Entry 3GAY (X-ray diffraction, 1.80 A resolution); this record covers chains A and B.

# Chain A (and B)
Molecule: Fructose-bisphosphate aldolase
Source organism: Giardia intestinalis
Notes: EC 4.1.2.13; chain B of this document is another copy of the same molecule, construct and numbering; everything in this record applies to it too
Reference sequence: O97447 (O97447_GIALA); residue numbers follow UniProt; this construct covers 1-323
Sequence (323 residues; row label = number of the first residue in the row):
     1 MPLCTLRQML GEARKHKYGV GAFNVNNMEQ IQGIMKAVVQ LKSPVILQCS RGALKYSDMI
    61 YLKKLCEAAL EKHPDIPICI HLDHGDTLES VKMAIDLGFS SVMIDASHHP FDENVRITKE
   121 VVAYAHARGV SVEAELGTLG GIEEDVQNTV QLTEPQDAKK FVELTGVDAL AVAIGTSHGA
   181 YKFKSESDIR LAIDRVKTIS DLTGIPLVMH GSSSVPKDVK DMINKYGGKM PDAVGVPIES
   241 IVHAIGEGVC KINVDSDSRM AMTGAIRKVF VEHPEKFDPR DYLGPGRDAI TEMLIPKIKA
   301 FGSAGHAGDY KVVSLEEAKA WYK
Disordered / not traced: 1, 144-146 (chain B: 1, 144-147)
Ion coordination: Zn2+: His84, His178, His210 (together with 1,6-di-O-phosphono-D-tagatose)
Ligand contacts: 1,6-di-O-phosphono-D-tagatose (P6T): Asn24, Gln48, Ser50, Gly52, Ala53, Asp83, His84, Ser177, His178, Gly179, Lys182, His210, Gly211, Ser212, Ser213, Asn253, Val254, Asp255, Ser256, Arg259
What the authors report for this chain:
  - catalytic residues: Asp83 (proposed by the authors, not directly observed)
  - mutagenesis - D83A: abolished catalytic activity (citing earlier work)
  - Zn2+ coordination: His84, His178, His210
  - conformationally variable residues (order/disorder transition): Glu135 to Pro155, Ile174 to Asp194
  - binding site for 1,6-di-O-phosphono-D-tagatose: Gln48, Ser50, Gly179, Lys182, Gly211, Ser213, Asn253, Asp255, Ser256, Arg259, Arg280
  - contacts within the chain: His84-Asp105 (hydrogen bond), Asp255-Arg259 (salt bridge)
  - specificity-determining residues: Asp255
  - mutagenesis - D255A (kcat/Km = 80 M-1s-1): increased catalytic activity on 1,6-di-O-phosphono-D-tagatose
  - specificity-determining residues: Gln48, Ser50, Arg259 (by similarity / conservation)

# How chain A and chain B interact
Contacting residue pairs (104):
  Asn26(A) - Met28(B)
  Asn26(A) - Arg280(B)  hydrogen bond
  Asn27(A) - Met28(B)
  Asn27(A) - Glu29(B)  hydrogen bond
  Asn27(A) - Leu283(B)
  Met28(A) - Asn26(B)
  Met28(A) - Asn27(B)
  Met28(A) - Tyr56(B)  hydrophobic
  Met28(A) - Ser57(B)
  Met28(A) - Tyr61(B)  hydrophobic
  Glu29(A) - Asn27(B)  hydrogen bond
  Glu29(A) - Tyr56(B)  hydrogen bond
  Gln30(A) - Pro279(B)
  Ile31(A) - Tyr61(B)  hydrophobic
  Gln32(A) - Tyr56(B)  hydrogen bond (side chain-backbone)
  Gln32(A) - Ser57(B)
  Gln32(A) - Asp58(B)  hydrogen bond
  Gln32(A) - Tyr61(B)
  Gly52(A) - Arg280(B)
  Ala53(A) - Arg280(B)
  Tyr56(A) - Met28(B)  hydrophobic
  Tyr56(A) - Glu29(B)  hydrogen bond
  Tyr56(A) - Gln32(B)  hydrogen bond (backbone-side chain)
  Tyr56(A) - Arg280(B)
  Tyr56(A) - Leu283(B)
  Tyr56(A) - Gly284(B)
  Tyr56(A) - Arg287(B)  hydrogen bond (backbone-side chain)
  Ser57(A) - Met28(B)
  Ser57(A) - Gln32(B)
  Asp58(A) - Gln32(B)  hydrogen bond
  Asp58(A) - Lys72(B)
  Ile60(A) - Ala68(B)  hydrophobic
  Ile60(A) - Glu71(B)
  Tyr61(A) - Met28(B)  hydrophobic
  Tyr61(A) - Ile31(B)
  Tyr61(A) - Gln32(B)
  Tyr61(A) - Met35(B)
  Tyr61(A) - Leu65(B)
  Tyr61(A) - Ala68(B)  hydrophobic
  Tyr61(A) - Ala69(B)
  Lys64(A) - Lys64(B)
  Lys64(A) - Glu67(B)  salt bridge
  Lys64(A) - Ala68(B)
  Lys64(A) - Glu71(B)  salt bridge
  Leu65(A) - Met28(B)  hydrophobic
  Leu65(A) - Tyr61(B)
  Leu65(A) - Leu65(B)  hydrophobic
  Glu67(A) - Lys64(B)  salt bridge
  Ala68(A) - Ile60(B)
  Ala68(A) - Tyr61(B)  hydrophobic
  Ala68(A) - Lys64(B)
  Ala69(A) - Tyr61(B)
  Glu71(A) - Ile60(B)
  Glu71(A) - Lys64(B)  salt bridge
  Lys72(A) - Asp58(B)
  Lys72(A) - Ile60(B)
  Ala180(A) - Phe277(B)  hydrophobic
  Gly227(A) - Pro274(B)
  Gly228(A) - Pro274(B)
  Lys229(A) - Pro274(B)  hydrogen bond (backbone-backbone)
  Lys229(A) - Glu275(B)
  Met230(A) - Glu275(B)
  Met230(A) - Phe277(B)  hydrophobic
  Arg259(A) - Phe277(B)
  Arg259(A) - Asp278(B)  salt bridge
  Arg259(A) - Pro279(B)
  Arg259(A) - Arg280(B)
  Met260(A) - Phe277(B)  hydrophobic
  Met262(A) - Pro279(B)  hydrophobic
  Thr263(A) - Phe277(B)  hydrogen bond (side chain-backbone)
  Thr263(A) - Tyr282(B)  hydrogen bond
  Ile266(A) - Phe270(B)  hydrophobic
  Ile266(A) - Tyr282(B)
  Arg267(A) - Phe270(B)  hydrogen bond (side chain-backbone)
  Arg267(A) - Pro274(B)
  Phe270(A) - Ile266(B)  hydrophobic
  Phe270(A) - Arg267(B)  hydrogen bond (backbone-side chain)
  Phe270(A) - Phe270(B)  hydrophobic
  Pro274(A) - Gly227(B)
  Pro274(A) - Gly228(B)
  Pro274(A) - Lys229(B)  hydrogen bond (backbone-backbone)
  Pro274(A) - Arg267(B)
  Glu275(A) - Lys229(B)
  Phe277(A) - Ala180(B)  hydrophobic
  Phe277(A) - Met230(B)  hydrophobic
  Phe277(A) - Ser256(B)
  Phe277(A) - Arg259(B)
  Phe277(A) - Met260(B)  hydrophobic
  Phe277(A) - Thr263(B)  hydrogen bond (backbone-side chain)
  Asp278(A) - Arg259(B)  salt bridge
  Pro279(A) - Gln30(B)
  Pro279(A) - Arg259(B)
  Pro279(A) - Met262(B)  hydrophobic
  Arg280(A) - Asn26(B)  hydrogen bond
  Arg280(A) - Gly52(B)
  Arg280(A) - Ala53(B)
  Arg280(A) - Tyr56(B)
  Arg280(A) - Arg259(B)
  Tyr282(A) - Thr263(B)  hydrogen bond
  Tyr282(A) - Ile266(B)
  Leu283(A) - Asn27(B)
  Leu283(A) - Tyr56(B)
  Gly284(A) - Tyr56(B)
  Arg287(A) - Tyr56(B)  hydrogen bond (side chain-backbone)
Interface residues without a listed pair, chain A (47 interface residues in all): Met35, Ser50, Ser256, Lys276
Interface residues without a listed pair, chain B (47 interface residues in all): Ser50, Lys276

# Overview
The chain A/chain B interface involves 47 residues from each chain, with 20 hydrogen bonds and 6 salt bridges.
Polar pairs include Lys64(A)-Glu67(B), Lys64(A)-Glu71(B) and Arg259(A)-Asp278(B). Ligands of chain A:
1,6-di-O-phosphono-D-tagatose. His84(A), His178(A) and His210(A) coordinate Zn2+. The paper reports the
catalytic residue Asp83(A); D83A of chain A abolishes catalytic activity.
Chain A and chain B are both Fructose-bisphosphate aldolase (Giardia intestinalis); the structure, Structure
of Giardia fructose-1,6-biphosphate aldolase in complex with tagatose-1,6-biphosphate, was determined by X-ray
diffraction (same publication as 3GAK and 3GB6).
